Entry 7UXA (electron microscopy, 3.28 A resolution); this record covers chains B and C of the 5 polymer chains in the assembly.

[Chain B]
Name: tRNA-splicing endonuclease subunit Sen15
Organism: Homo sapiens
UniProtKB: Q8WW01 (SEN15_HUMAN); numbering as in UniProt (aligned over 1-171)
Chain sequence (183 residues; each row starts with the number of its first residue):
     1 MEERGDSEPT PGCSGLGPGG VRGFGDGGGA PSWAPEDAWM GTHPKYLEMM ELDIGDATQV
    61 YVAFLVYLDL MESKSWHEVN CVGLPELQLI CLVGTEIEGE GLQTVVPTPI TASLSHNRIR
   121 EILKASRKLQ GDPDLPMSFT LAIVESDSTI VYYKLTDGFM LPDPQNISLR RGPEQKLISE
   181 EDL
Not modelled in the structure: 1-38, 165-183
Sequence notes: expression tag (172-183)
UniProt features mapped onto this chain:
  - modified residue (Phosphoserine): S7, S168
  - natural variant: W76 (W76G: In PCH2F), H116 (H116Y: In PCH2F), Y152 (Y152C: In PCH2F)

[Chain C]
Name: tRNA-splicing endonuclease subunit Sen2
Organism: Homo sapiens
Notes: EC 4.6.1.16
UniProtKB: Q8NCE0 (SEN2_HUMAN); residue numbers follow UniProt; this construct covers 1-465
Chain sequence (483 residues; row label = number of the first residue in the row):
     1 MAEAVFHAPK RKRRVYETYE SPLPIPFGQD HGPLKEFKIF RAEMINNNVI VRNAEDIEQL
    61 YGKGYFGKGI LSRSRPSFTI SDPKLVAKWK DMKTNMPIIT SKRYQHSVEW AAELMRRQGQ
   121 DESTVRRILK DYTKPLEHPP VKRNEEAQVH DKLNSGMVSN MEGTAGGERP SVVNGDSGKS
   181 GGVGDPREPL GCLQEGSGCH PTTESFEKSV REDASPLPHV CCCKQDALIL QRGLHHEDGS
   241 QHIGLLHPGD RGPDHEYVLV EEAECAMSER EAAPNEELVQ RNRLICRRNP YRIFEYLQLS
   301 LEEAFFLVYA LGCLSIYYEK EPLTIVKLWK AFTVVQPTFR TTYMAYHYFR SKGWVPKVGL
   361 KYGTDLLLAR KGPPFYAASY SVIIELVDDH FEGSLRRPLS WKSLAALSRV SVNVSAELML
   421 CYLIKPSTMT DKEMESPECM KRIKVQEVIL SRWVSSRERS DQDDLDYKDD DDKGFWSHPQ
   481 FEK
Not modelled in the structure: 1-38, 72-294, 462-483
Sequence notes: engineered mutation A369 (Tyr in Q8NCE0), A377 (His in Q8NCE0), A416 (Lys in Q8NCE0); expression tag (466-483)
Reported in the primary citation:
  - binding site for the 88-nt RNA strand: R409, R452
  - mutagenesis - R409A/R452A: unchanged catalytic activity (cleavage at the 3' splice site)

[Chain B / chain C interface]
Residue-residue contacts (25; chain B residue first):
  W39(B) with L71(C), hydrophobic; E295(C)
  M40(B) with I50(C), hydrophobic; Y296(C), hydrophobic; Q298(C)
  Y46(B) with N46(C), hydrogen bond
  A57(B) with N46(C), hydrogen bond (backbone-side chain); N47(C)
  T58(B) with N46(C); N47(C)
  Y61(B) with N46(C); N48(C); I50(C); Q298(C)
  I110(B) with L360(C), hydrophobic
  E145(B) with V358(C); L360(C)
  S146(B) with S300(C)
  D147(B) with K68(C)
  S148(B) with K68(C), hydrogen bond (backbone-side chain); Q298(C), hydrogen bond
  T149(B) with K68(C); K361(C)
  I150(B) with K361(C)
  V151(B) with K361(C)
Also at the interface, not in a pair above, chain B (16 interface residues in all): V60, L65
Also at the interface, not in a pair above, chain C (17 interface residues in all): G67, G69, V335, Q336
Interface features reported in the paper:
  - interface residues, chain B: V144(B)

[Summary]
16 residues of chain B face 17 of chain C across their interface; the contacts include 4 hydrogen bonds. Among
the polar pairs are Y46(B)-N46(C), A57(B)-N46(C) and S148(B)-K68(C). The paper reports a binding site for the
88-nt RNA strand at R409(C) and R452(C); R409A/R452A of chain C leave catalytic activity (cleavage at the 3'
splice site) unchanged.
Here chain B is tRNA-splicing endonuclease subunit Sen15 and chain C is tRNA-splicing endonuclease subunit
Sen2, both from Homo sapiens. Entry 7UXA (Human tRNA Splicing Endonuclease Complex bound to pre-tRNA-ARG) was
determined by electron microscopy.
